Entry 8SJ0 (X-ray diffraction, 2.55 A resolution); this record covers chains C and I of the 6 polymer chains in the assembly.

Chain C:
Name: Cyclic GMP-AMP synthase
From: Mus musculus
Notes: EC 2.7.7.86; fragment: catalytic domain
UniProt: Q8C6L5 (CGAS_MOUSE); residues 147-507 here = UniProt positions 147-507
Chain sequence (364 residues; numbered 144 to 507; the number before each row is that of its first residue):
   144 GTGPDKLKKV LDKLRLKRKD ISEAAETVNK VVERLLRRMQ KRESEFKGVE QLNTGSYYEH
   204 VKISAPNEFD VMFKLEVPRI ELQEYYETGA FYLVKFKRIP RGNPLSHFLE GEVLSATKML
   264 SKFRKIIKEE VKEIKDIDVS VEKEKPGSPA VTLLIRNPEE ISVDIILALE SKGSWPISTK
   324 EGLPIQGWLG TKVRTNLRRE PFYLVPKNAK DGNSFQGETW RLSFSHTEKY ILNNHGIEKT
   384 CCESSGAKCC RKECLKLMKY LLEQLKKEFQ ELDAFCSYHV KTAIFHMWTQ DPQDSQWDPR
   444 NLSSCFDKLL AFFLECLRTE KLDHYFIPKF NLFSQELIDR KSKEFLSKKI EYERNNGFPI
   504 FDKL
Unresolved in the structure: 144-147, 240-246, 252-255, 507
Sequence notes: expression tag (144-146)
Ion coordination: Mg2+: Ser199, Glu211 (together with 2'-deoxyadenosine 5'-triphosphate); Zn2+: His378, Cys384, Cys385, Cys392
Residues lining bound ligands: 2'-deoxyadenosine 5'-triphosphate (DTP): Gly198, Ser199, Glu202, Glu211, Asp213, Arg364, Lys402, Cys419, Ser420, Tyr421, Lys424
From the paper describing this entry:
  - mutagenesis - E211Q/D213N: abolished catalytic activity
  - specificity-determining residues: His467 (proposed by the authors, not directly observed)
  - mutagenesis - R364A (33-fold), H467A: decreased catalytic activity on ATP/GTP
  - mutagenesis - H467A (2-fold): increased catalytic activity on GTP/GTP
  - specificity-determining residues: Ile309, Arg364
  - mutagenesis - R364A (10-fold): decreased catalytic activity on GTP/GTP
  - mutagenesis - R364A (4-fold): increased catalytic activity on ATP/ATP

Chain I:
Molecule: Palindromic DNA18
Sequence (18 nucleotides; row label = number of the first residue in the row):
     1 ATCTGTACAT GTACAGAT

Interface between chain C and chain I:
Residue-residue contacts - 15 pairs, chain C then chain I:
  Arg158(C) with DT12(I), salt bridge to the phosphate
  Leu159(C) with DT12(I), sugar contact; DA13(I), phosphate contact
  Lys160(C) with DT12(I), phosphate contact; DA13(I), phosphate contact
  Arg161(C) with DT12(I), hydrogen bond to the phosphate; DA13(I), hydrogen bond to the sugar
  Arg180(C) with DC3(I), salt bridge to the phosphate
  Lys184(C) with DT2(I), phosphate contact
  His203(C) with DT10(I), phosphate contact; DG11(I), phosphate contact
  Cys385(C) with DT10(I), phosphate contact
  Glu386(C) with DT10(I), phosphate contact
  Lys395(C) with DT10(I), phosphate contact; DG11(I), salt bridge to the phosphate
Also at the interface, not in a pair above, chain C (12 interface residues in all): Ile164, Ser387

Overview:
12 residues of chain C and 6 residues of chain I are in contact; the contacts include 2 hydrogen bonds and 3
salt bridges. Polar pairs include Arg161(C)-DA13(I), Arg161(C)-DT12(I) and Arg158(C)-DT12(I). Bound to chain
C: 2'-deoxyadenosine 5'-triphosphate. From the paper: R364A and H467A of chain C reduce catalytic activity on
ATP/GTP; specificity determinants His467(C), Ile309(C) and Arg364(C).
Here chain C is Cyclic GMP-AMP synthase (Mus musculus) and chain I is Palindromic DNA18. Entry 8SJ0 (Structure
of ternary complex of cGAS with dsDNA and bound 2'-dATP) was determined by X-ray diffraction together with
7UUX, 7UXW, 7UYQ, 7UYZ, 7UZR, 7V0W and 14 further entries from the same study.
